Entry 6KJE (X-ray diffraction, 2.48 A resolution); this record covers chain B.

Chain B:
Protein: Pc15g00720 protein
Organism: Penicillium rubens Wisconsin 54-1255
Reference sequence: B6H6L7 (B6H6L7_PENRW); numbering as in UniProt (aligned over 1-399)
Sequence (400 residues; each row starts with the number of its first residue; numbering starts at 0):
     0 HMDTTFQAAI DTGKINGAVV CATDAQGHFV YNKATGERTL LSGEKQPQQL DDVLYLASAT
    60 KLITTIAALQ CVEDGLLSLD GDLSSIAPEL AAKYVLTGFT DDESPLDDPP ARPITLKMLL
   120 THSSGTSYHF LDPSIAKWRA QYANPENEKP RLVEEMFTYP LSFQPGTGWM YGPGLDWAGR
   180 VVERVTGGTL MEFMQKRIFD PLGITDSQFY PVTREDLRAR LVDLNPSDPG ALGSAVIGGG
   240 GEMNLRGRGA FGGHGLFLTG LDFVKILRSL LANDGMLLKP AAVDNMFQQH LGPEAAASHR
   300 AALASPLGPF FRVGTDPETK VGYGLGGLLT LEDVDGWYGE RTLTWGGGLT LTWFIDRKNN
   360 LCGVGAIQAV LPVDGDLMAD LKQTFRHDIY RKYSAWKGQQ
Differences from the reference sequence: expression tag (0)
Small-molecule neighbours:
  - tris-hydroxymethyl-methyl-ammonium (144), molecule 1: Tyr93, Leu105, Asp106, Asp107
  - tris-hydroxymethyl-methyl-ammonium (144), molecule 2: Leu95, Thr96, Asp131, Ser133, Ser161, Phe162
  - Monacolin J acid (MJA; (3R,5R)-3,5-dihydroxy-7-[(1S,2S,6R,8S,8aR)-8-hydroxy-2,6-dimethyl-1,2,6,7,8,8a-hexahydronaphthalen-1-yl]heptanoic acid): Ser57, Phe129, Leu130, Tyr170, Ile236, Gly238, Gly240, Glu241, Met242, Phe309, Phe310, Trp344, Gly345, Gly346, Gly347, Leu348
UniProt features mapped onto this chain:
  - active site: Ser57 (Nucleophile), Lys60 (Proton acceptor), Tyr170 (Proton acceptor)
What the authors report for this chain:
  - binding site for Monacolin J acid: Tyr170
  - catalytic residues: Lys60, Tyr170
  - mutagenesis - S57A, Y127A, W344K: abolished catalytic activity on lovastatin
  - mutagenesis - K60A, K60S, D106A, Y127F, W344F: decreased catalytic activity
  - mutagenesis - D106A: increased expression
  - mutagenesis - D106A (Tm change 1 degC): increased stability
  - mutagenesis - D131A: unchanged catalytic activity
  - mutagenesis - D131A: unchanged expression
  - mutagenesis - D131A (Tm change 3 degC): decreased stability
  - mutagenesis - Q140L: increased catalytic activity on lovastatin (citing earlier work)

In short:
Ligands of chain B: Monacolin J acid and tris-hydroxymethyl-methyl-ammonium. Curated annotation (UniProt)
lists 3 active-site residues. The paper reports catalytic residues Lys60 and Tyr170; K60A, K60S and D106A,
among others, reduce catalytic activity; 10 substitutions were tested in all.
Chain B is Pc15g00720 protein (Penicillium rubens Wisconsin 54-1255); the structure, lovastatin esterase PcEST
in complex with monacolin J, was determined by X-ray diffraction (same publication as 6KJC, 6KJD and 6KJF).
